Entry 4JXS (X-ray diffraction, 1.90 A resolution); this record covers chain A.

== Chain A ==
Protein: Beta-lactamase
Source organism: Escherichia coli
Notes: EC 3.5.2.6
UniProtKB: P00811 (AMPC_ECOLI); residues 4-361 here correspond to UniProt positions 20-377 (UniProt number = residue number + 16)
Amino-acid sequence (358 residues; row label = number of the first residue in the row):
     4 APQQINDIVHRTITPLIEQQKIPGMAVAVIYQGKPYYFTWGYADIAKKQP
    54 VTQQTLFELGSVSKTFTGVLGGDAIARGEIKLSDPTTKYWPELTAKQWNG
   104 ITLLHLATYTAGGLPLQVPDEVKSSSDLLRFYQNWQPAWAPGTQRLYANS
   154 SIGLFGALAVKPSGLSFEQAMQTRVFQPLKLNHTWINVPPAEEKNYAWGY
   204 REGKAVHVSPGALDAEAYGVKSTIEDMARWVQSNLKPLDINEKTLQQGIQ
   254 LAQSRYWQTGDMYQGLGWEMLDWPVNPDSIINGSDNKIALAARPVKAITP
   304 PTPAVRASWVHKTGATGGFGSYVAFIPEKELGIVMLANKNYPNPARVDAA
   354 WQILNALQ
Disordered / not traced: 285-290
UniProt features mapped onto this chain:
  - active site: Ser64 (Acyl-ester intermediate)
  - binding site (a beta-lactam): Ser64, Gln120, Tyr150, Asn152, Ala318, Asn343

== In short ==
UniProt lists active-site residue Ser64 and 6 beta-lactam-binding residues.
Chain A is Beta-lactamase (Escherichia coli); the structure, X-ray crystal structure of AmpC beta-lactamase
from E. coli in complex with a non-covalent inhibitor 3-[(4-CARBOXYBENZYL)SULFAMOYL]THIOPHENE-2-CARBOXYLIC
..., was determined by X-ray diffraction (same publication as 4JXW and 4JXV).
